Entry 1LGV (X-ray diffraction, 1.95 A resolution); this record covers chains A and B.

== Chain A (and B) ==
Name: Immunoglobulin lambda light chain
From: Homo sapiens
Notes: chain B of this document is another copy of the same molecule, construct and numbering; everything in this record applies to it too
Amino-acid sequence (216 residues; row label = number of the first residue in the row):
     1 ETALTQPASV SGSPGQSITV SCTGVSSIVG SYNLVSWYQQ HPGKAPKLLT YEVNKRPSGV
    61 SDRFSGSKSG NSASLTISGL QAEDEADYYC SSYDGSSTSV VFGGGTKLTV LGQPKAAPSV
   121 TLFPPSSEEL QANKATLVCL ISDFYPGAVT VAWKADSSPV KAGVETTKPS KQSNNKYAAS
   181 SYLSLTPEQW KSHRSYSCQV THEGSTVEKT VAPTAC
Unresolved in the structure: 215-216
Modified / non-standard residues: E1 (pyroglutamic acid; PCA)
Disulfides: C22-C90, C139-C198

== How chain A and chain B interact ==
Pairs across the interface (54):
  S36(A) - T98(B)
  S36(A) - S99(B)  hydrogen bond
  Y38(A) - S99(B)
  Y38(A) - V100(B)  hydrogen bond (side chain-backbone)
  Q40(A) - Q40(B)  hydrogen bond
  Q40(A) - Y89(B)
  G43(A) - Y89(B)
  K44(A) - Y89(B)  hydrogen bond (backbone-side chain)
  A45(A) - Y89(B)  hydrophobic
  A45(A) - G103(B)
  P46(A) - F102(B)
  L48(A) - S99(B)
  Y51(A) - S97(B)
  Y51(A) - S99(B)
  E52(A) - S97(B)
  E52(A) - T98(B)  hydrogen bond
  Y89(A) - A45(B)
  Y89(A) - P46(B)
  F102(A) - Y38(B)
  F102(A) - V100(B)  hydrophobic
  F102(A) - F102(B)  hydrophobic
  T121(A) - E129(B)
  L122(A) - S126(B)
  F123(A) - F123(B)  hydrophobic
  F123(A) - P124(B)
  F123(A) - T136(B)
  F123(A) - V138(B)  hydrophobic
  P124(A) - F123(B)
  E129(A) - T121(B)
  K134(A) - T121(B)  hydrogen bond
  T136(A) - F123(B)
  V138(A) - F123(B)  hydrophobic
  L140(A) - T136(B)
  L140(A) - Y182(B)  hydrophobic
  E165(A) - Q172(B)
  E165(A) - S173(B)  hydrogen bond
  T167(A) - S170(B)
  K168(A) - S170(B)  hydrogen bond (backbone-side chain)
  S170(A) - T167(B)
  S170(A) - K168(B)
  K171(A) - K168(B)  hydrogen bond (backbone-side chain)
  Q172(A) - E165(B)  hydrogen bond
  Q172(A) - T166(B)  hydrogen bond (side chain-backbone)
  Q172(A) - T167(B)
  Q172(A) - Y182(B)
  S173(A) - E165(B)  hydrogen bond
  A178(A) - T167(B)
  A178(A) - Y182(B)
  S180(A) - S180(B)  hydrogen bond
  Y182(A) - L140(B)  hydrophobic
  Y182(A) - S142(B)
  Y182(A) - D143(B)
  Y182(A) - Q172(B)  hydrogen bond
  K209(A) - E128(B)  salt bridge
Interface residues without a listed pair, chain A (41 interface residues in all): L34, V100, G104, P125, S126, E128, S142, N174, T210
Interface residues without a listed pair, chain B (41 interface residues in all): D87, S96, G104, L122, P125, K134, K171, N174, A178, T210

== In short ==
The chain A/chain B interface involves 41 residues from each chain; the contacts include 14 hydrogen bonds and
1 salt bridge. Among the polar pairs are K209(A)-E128(B), S36(A)-S99(B) and Y38(A)-V100(B).
Both chains are Immunoglobulin lambda light chain (Homo sapiens). Entry 1LGV (Structure of a Human Bence-Jones
Dimer Crystallized in U.S. Space Shuttle Mission STS-95: 100K) was determined by X-ray diffraction (same
publication as 1LHZ).
